PDB entry 4GAG | X-ray diffraction, 1.80 A resolution | chains L and P of the 3 polymer chains in the assembly

[Chain L]
Name: Neutralizing antibody AP33 light chain
Organism: Mus musculus
Notes: antibody fragment or engineered binder
Sequence (218 residues; row label = number of the first residue in the row; a row labelled like 27A-27D holds insertion residues (27A, then the next letters in order)):
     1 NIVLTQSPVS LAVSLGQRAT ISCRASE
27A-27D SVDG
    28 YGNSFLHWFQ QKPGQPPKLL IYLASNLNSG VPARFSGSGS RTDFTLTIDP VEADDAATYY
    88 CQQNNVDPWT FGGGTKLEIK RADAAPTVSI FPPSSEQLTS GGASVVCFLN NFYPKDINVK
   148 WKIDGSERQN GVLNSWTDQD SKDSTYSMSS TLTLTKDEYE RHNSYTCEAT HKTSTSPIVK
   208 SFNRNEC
Not modelled in the structure: 212-214
Disulfide bonds: Cys23-Cys88, Cys134-Cys194

[Chain P]
Name: Genome polyprotein
Notes: EC 3.4.22.-; fragment: Residues 412-423 of HCV E2
UniProt: Q5EG65 (POLG_HCVGL); numbering as in UniProt (aligned over 412-423)
Sequence (12 residues; row label = number of the first residue in the row):
   412 ELINTNGSWH VN
Modified residues: Glu412 (pyroglutamic acid; PCA)
UniProt features mapped onto this chain:
  - glycosylation (N-linked (GlcNAc...) asparagine): Asn417 (high mannose), Asn423 (high mannose)
From the paper describing this entry:
  - contacts within the chain: Ile414-His421 (backbone contact), Asn415-Gly418 (hydrogen bond), Thr416-Ser419 (backbone contact)
  - mutagenesis - N415D, N417S: decreased binding to AP33 (citing earlier work)
  - post-translational modification sites: Asn417, Asn423 (citing earlier work)

[How chain L and chain P interact]
Contacting residue pairs - 16 pairs, chain L then chain P:
  Tyr28(L) with Leu413(P), hydrophobic; Trp420(P); His421(P); Val422(P), hydrogen bond (side chain-backbone)
  Asn30(L) with Leu413(P)
  Phe32(L) with Leu413(P), hydrophobic; Trp420(P)
  Asn91(L) with Gly418(P); Trp420(P), hydrogen bond (backbone-side chain)
  Asn92(L) with Gly418(P); Ser419(P); Trp420(P), hydrogen bond (side chain-backbone)
  Val93(L) with Gly418(P)
  Asp94(L) with Asn417(P)
  Trp96(L) with Asn415(P); Gly418(P), hydrogen bond (side chain-backbone)
From the paper, about this interface:
  - pairs named by the authors: Gly418(P)-Trp96(L), Trp420(P)-Phe32(L) (hydrophobic contact), Trp420(P)-Asn91(L) (hydrogen bond), Trp420(P)-Asn92(L) (hydrogen bond)
  - epitope / paratope residues, chain P: Gly418(P), Trp420(P)
  - hot spots on chain P (mutagenesis) - G418A, W420A: decreased binding to AP33

[In short]
The chain L/chain P interface involves 8 residues from each chain, with 4 hydrogen bonds. Polar contacts
include Tyr28(L)-Val422(P), Asn91(L)-Trp420(P) and Asn92(L)-Trp420(P). The paper describes a contact between
Gly418(P) and Trp96(L); a hydrophobic contact between Trp420(P) and Phe32(L); hydrogen bonds between Trp420(P)
and Asn91(L) and Trp420(P) and Asn92(L). From the paper: N415D, N417S and G418A of chain P, among others,
reduce binding to AP33; epitope/paratope residues Gly418(P) and Trp420(P).
Chain L is Neutralizing antibody AP33 light chain (Mus musculus) and chain P is Genome polyprotein; the
structure, Structure of the broadly neutralizing antibody AP33 in complex with its HCV epitope (E2 residues
412-423), was determined by X-ray diffraction, deposited together with 4GAJ and 4GAY.
